PDB entry 8RB4 | electron microscopy, 3.20 A resolution | chains A and F of the 5 polymer chains in the assembly

[Chain A (and F)]
Molecule: Paraneoplastic antigen Ma2 homolog
From: Mus musculus
Notes: chain F of this document is another copy of the same molecule, construct and numbering; everything in this record applies to it too
UniProt: Q8BHK0 (PNMA2_MOUSE); residue numbers follow UniProt; this construct covers 157-336
Amino-acid sequence (180 residues; each row starts with the number of its first residue):
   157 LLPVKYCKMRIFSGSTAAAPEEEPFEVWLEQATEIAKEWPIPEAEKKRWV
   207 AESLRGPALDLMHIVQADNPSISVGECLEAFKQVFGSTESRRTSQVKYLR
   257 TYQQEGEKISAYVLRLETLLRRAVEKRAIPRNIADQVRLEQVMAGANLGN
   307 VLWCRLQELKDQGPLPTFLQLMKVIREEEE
What the authors report for this chain:
  - self-association interface (contacts with another copy of this molecule): Val160 to Lys164, Val240, Leu270, Leu325

[How chain A and chain F interact]
Residue-residue contacts - 8 pairs, chain A then chain F:
  Leu158(A) - Tyr162(F)  hydrogen bond (backbone-side chain)
  Pro159(A) - Trp195(F)  hydrophobic
  Pro159(A) - Trp205(F)  hydrophobic
  Val160(A) - Tyr162(F)  hydrophobic
  Val160(A) - Trp205(F)
  Lys161(A) - Glu208(F)  salt bridge
  Tyr162(A) - Val160(F)
  Tyr162(A) - Tyr162(F)

[Overview]
The chain A/chain F interface involves 5 residues from each chain; the contacts include 1 hydrogen bond and 1
salt bridge. Polar contacts include Lys161(A)-Glu208(F) and Leu158(A)-Tyr162(F). The paper reports a
self-association interface involving Val160(A), Val240(A) and Leu270(A) among others.
Both chains are Paraneoplastic antigen Ma2 homolog (Mus musculus). Entry 8RB4 (Structure of the five-fold
capsomer of the PNMA2 capsid) was determined by electron microscopy, deposited together with 8RB3, 8RB5 and
8RB7.
